4M75 - chains F and G of the 7 polymer chains in the assembly; structure by X-ray diffraction, 2.95 A resolution.

Chain F:
Protein: U6 snRNA-associated Sm-like protein Lsm7
Organism: Saccharomyces cerevisiae
UniProtKB: P53905 (LSM7_YEAST); numbering as in UniProt (aligned over 1-115)
Sequence (115 residues; each row starts with the number of its first residue):
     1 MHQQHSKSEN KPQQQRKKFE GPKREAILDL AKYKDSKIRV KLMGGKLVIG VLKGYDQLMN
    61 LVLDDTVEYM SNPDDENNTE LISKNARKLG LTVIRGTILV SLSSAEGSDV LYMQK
Not modelled in the structure: 1-15, 23, 72-85, 106-115
Modified / non-standard residues: Mse1, Mse113 (selenomethionine); Mse43, Mse59, Mse70 (selenomethionine; parent Met)
Curated features (UniProtKB/Swiss-Prot):
  - mutagenesis: Arg95 (R95A: Slightly reduces affinity for poly-U RNA ends)

Chain G:
Protein: U6 snRNA-associated Sm-like protein Lsm4
Organism: Saccharomyces cerevisiae
UniProtKB: P40070 (LSM4_YEAST); numbering as in UniProt (aligned over 1-93)
Sequence (122 residues; each row starts with the number of its first residue; numbers below 1 keep their minus sign (Mse-28 is residue -28)):
   -28 MKHHHHHHHG AAGTSLYKKA GENLYFQGSM LPLYLLTNAK GQQMQIELKN GEIIQGILTN
    32 VDNWMNLTLS NVTEYSEESA INSEDNAESS KAVKLNEIYI RGTFIKFIKL QDNIIDKVKQ
    92 QI
Not modelled in the structure: -28 to -7, 48-63, 92-93
Construct notes: expression tag (-28 to 0)
Modified / non-standard residues: Mse-28 (selenomethionine); Mse1, Mse15, Mse36 (selenomethionine; parent Met)
Curated features (UniProtKB/Swiss-Prot):
  - mutagenesis: Arg72 (R72A: Slightly reduces affinity for poly-U RNA ends)

Chain F / chain G interface:
Pairs across the interface (27):
  Lys18(F) - Asn9(G)
  Phe19(F) - Thr8(G)
  Phe19(F) - Asn9(G)  hydrogen bond (backbone-side chain)
  Glu20(F) - Thr8(G)
  Gly21(F) - Thr8(G)
  Pro22(F) - Asn31(G)
  Pro22(F) - Val32(G)
  Pro22(F) - Asp33(G)
  Ala26(F) - Tyr70(G)  hydrophobic
  Arg39(F) - Glu45(G)  salt bridge
  Arg39(F) - Leu66(G)
  Lys41(F) - Glu23(G)  salt bridge
  Lys41(F) - Glu45(G)  salt bridge
  Mse43(F) - Phe75(G)  hydrophobic
  Mse59(F) - Tyr70(G)  hydrophobic
  Mse59(F) - Arg72(G)
  Gly96(F) - Arg72(G)  hydrogen bond (backbone-side chain)
  Leu99(F) - Arg72(G)
  Val100(F) - Ile71(G)
  Val100(F) - Arg72(G)  hydrogen bond (backbone-backbone)
  Val100(F) - Phe75(G)  hydrophobic
  Ser101(F) - Tyr70(G)
  Leu102(F) - Ile69(G)
  Leu102(F) - Tyr70(G)  hydrogen bond (backbone-backbone)
  Ser103(F) - Leu66(G)
  Ser103(F) - Ile69(G)
  Ser104(F) - Leu66(G)
Also at the interface, not in a pair above, chain F (19 interface residues in all): Glu25, Leu58
Also at the interface, not in a pair above, chain G (16 interface residues in all): Asn34, Thr39, Glu68

In short:
19 residues of chain F face 16 of chain G across their interface; the contacts include 4 hydrogen bonds and 3
salt bridges. Polar pairs include Arg39(F)-Glu45(G), Lys41(F)-Glu23(G) and Lys41(F)-Glu45(G). UniProt lists
one mutagenesis site on chain F; one mutagenesis site on chain G.
Here chain F is U6 snRNA-associated Sm-like protein Lsm7 and chain G is U6 snRNA-associated Sm-like protein
Lsm4, both from Saccharomyces cerevisiae. Entry 4M75 (Crystal structure of Lsm1-7 complex) was determined by
X-ray diffraction (same publication as 4M77, 4M78, 4M7A and 4M7D).
